Entry 6GWD (X-ray diffraction, 3.20 A resolution); this record covers chains C and D of the 9 polymer chains in the assembly.

[Chain C]
Molecule: Alpha-tubulin
Source organism: Ovis aries
Amino-acid sequence (451 residues; each row starts with the number of its first residue):
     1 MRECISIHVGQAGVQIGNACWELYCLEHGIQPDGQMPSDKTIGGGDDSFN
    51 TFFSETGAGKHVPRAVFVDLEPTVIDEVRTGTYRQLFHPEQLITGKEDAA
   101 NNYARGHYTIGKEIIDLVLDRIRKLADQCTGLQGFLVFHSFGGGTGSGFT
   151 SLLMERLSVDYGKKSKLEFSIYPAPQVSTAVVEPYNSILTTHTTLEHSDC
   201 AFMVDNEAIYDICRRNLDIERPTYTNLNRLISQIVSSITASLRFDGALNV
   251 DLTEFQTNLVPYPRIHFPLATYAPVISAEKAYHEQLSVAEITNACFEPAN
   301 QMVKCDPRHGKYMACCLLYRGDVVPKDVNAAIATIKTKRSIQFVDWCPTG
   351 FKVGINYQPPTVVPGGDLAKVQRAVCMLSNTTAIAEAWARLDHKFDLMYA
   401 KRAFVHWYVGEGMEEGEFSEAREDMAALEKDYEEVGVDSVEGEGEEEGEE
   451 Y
Disordered / not traced: 1, 438-451
Residues lining bound ligands: GTP (guanosine-5'-triphosphate): Gly10, Gln11, Ala12, Gln15, Ile16, Asp69, Asp98, Ala99, Ala100, Asn101, Ser140, Gly142, Gly143, Gly144, Thr145, Gly146, Ile171, Pro173, Ala174, Val177, Ser178, Thr179, Glu183, Asn206, Tyr224, Leu227, Asn228, Ile231

[Chain D]
Molecule: Tubulin beta chain
Source organism: Ovis aries
Reference sequence: D0VWY9 (D0VWY9_SHEEP); the author numbering skips numbers that UniProt does not, so the offset changes along the chain: 1-44 = UniProt 1-44; 47-360 = UniProt 45-358; 369-455 = UniProt 359-445
Amino-acid sequence (445 residues; numbered 1 to 455; 10 numbers in that range are skipped by the numbering (no residue carries them; nothing is unmodelled there); the number before each row is that of its first residue):
     1 MREIVHIQAGQCGNQIGAKFWEVISDEHGIDPTGSYHGDSDLQL
    47 ERINVYYNEATGNKYVPRAILVDLEPGTMDSVRSGPFGQIFRPDNFVFGQ
    97 SGAGNNWAKGHYTEGAELVDSVLDVVRKESESCDCLQGFQLTHSLGGGTG
   147 SGMGTLLISKIREEYPDRIMNTFSVMPSPKVSDTVVEPYNATLSVHQLVE
   197 NTDETYCIDNEALYDICFRTLKLTTPTYGDLNHLVSATMSGVTTCLRFPG
   247 QLNADLRKLAVNMVPFPRLHFFMPGFAPLTSRGSQQYRALTVPELTQQMF
   297 DSKNMMAACDPRHGRYLTVAAIFRGRMSMKEVDEQMLNVQNKNSSYFVEW
   347 IPNNVKTAVCDIPP
   369 RGLKMSATFIGNSTAIQELFKRISEQFTAMFRRKAFLHWYTGEGMDEMEF
   419 TEAESNMNDLVSEYQQYQDATADEQGEFEEEEGEDEA
Disordered / not traced: 179, 442-455
Differences from the reference sequence: conflict Cys203 (Ser201 in D0VWY9), Ile318 (Val316 in D0VWY9)
Residues lining bound ligands: GDP (guanosine-5'-diphosphate): Gly10, Gln11, Cys12, Gln15, Ile16, Asp69, Ala99, Asn101, Ser140, Gly142, Gly143, Gly144, Thr145, Gly146, Ser147, Val171, Pro173, Ser174, Val177, Ser178, Glu183, Asn206, Leu209, Tyr224, Leu227, Asn228

[Chain C / chain D interface]
Pairs across the interface (57):
  Gln11(C) - Gln247(D)  hydrogen bond
  Lys96(C) - Met1(D)  hydrogen bond (backbone-backbone)
  Lys96(C) - Asp130(D)  salt bridge
  Glu97(C) - Met1(D)
  Glu97(C) - Cys131(D)
  Glu97(C) - Asp163(D)
  Glu97(C) - Arg164(D)  salt bridge
  Asp98(C) - Asp251(D)
  Asp98(C) - Lys254(D)  salt bridge
  Ala100(C) - Arg253(D)
  Ala100(C) - Lys254(D)
  Ala100(C) - Val257(D)
  Asn101(C) - Lys254(D)
  Arg105(C) - Arg253(D)
  Pro175(C) - Asn349(D)
  Ser178(C) - Leu248(D)
  Ser178(C) - Lys352(D)  hydrogen bond (backbone-side chain)
  Thr179(C) - Asn258(D)  hydrogen bond (backbone-side chain)
  Thr179(C) - Lys352(D)
  Ala180(C) - Asn258(D)
  Ala180(C) - Lys352(D)  hydrogen bond (backbone-side chain)
  Val181(C) - Asn258(D)  hydrogen bond (backbone-side chain)
  Val181(C) - Ile347(D)  hydrophobic
  Val181(C) - Pro348(D)
  Val181(C) - Asn349(D)
  Val181(C) - Lys352(D)
  Val182(C) - Val257(D)  hydrophobic
  Tyr210(C) - Lys326(D)
  Arg214(C) - Lys326(D)
  Tyr224(C) - Gln247(D)
  Lys394(C) - Pro348(D)
  Lys394(C) - Asn349(D)  hydrogen bond
  Leu397(C) - Glu345(D)
  Leu397(C) - Trp346(D)
  Leu397(C) - Pro348(D)  hydrophobic
  Met398(C) - Trp346(D)  hydrogen bond (backbone-backbone)
  Met398(C) - Pro348(D)
  Lys401(C) - Phe262(D)
  Lys401(C) - Trp346(D)
  Lys401(C) - Thr439(D)  hydrogen bond (side chain-backbone)
  Lys401(C) - Ala440(D)
  Arg402(C) - Phe262(D)
  Ala403(C) - Pro261(D)
  Ala403(C) - Phe262(D)  hydrophobic
  Phe404(C) - Val257(D)
  Phe404(C) - Asn258(D)
  Phe404(C) - Val260(D)
  Phe404(C) - Pro261(D)  hydrogen bond (backbone-backbone)
  Phe404(C) - Thr314(D)
  Phe404(C) - Ile347(D)  hydrophobic
  His406(C) - Val260(D)
  His406(C) - Pro261(D)  hydrogen bond (side chain-backbone)
  His406(C) - Pro263(D)
  Trp407(C) - Ala256(D)
  Trp407(C) - Val257(D)
  Trp407(C) - Val260(D)  hydrogen bond (side chain-backbone)
  Glu411(C) - Arg253(D)  salt bridge
Interface residues without a listed pair, chain C (29 interface residues in all): Pro184, Glu220, Arg221
Interface residues without a listed pair, chain D (32 interface residues in all): Leu132, Met325, Asp329, Tyr435, Ala438

[Overview]
29 residues of chain C and 32 residues of chain D are in contact, with 12 hydrogen bonds and 4 salt bridges.
Among the polar pairs are Lys96(C)-Asp130(D), Glu97(C)-Arg164(D) and Asp98(C)-Lys254(D). Chain C binds GTP.
Bound to chain D: GDP.
Here chain C is Alpha-tubulin and chain D is Tubulin beta chain, both from Ovis aries. Entry 6GWD
(Tubulin:iiH5 alphaRep complex) was determined by X-ray diffraction together with 6GWC from the same study.
